PDB entry 8D3Q | electron microscopy, 3.90 A resolution | chains E and F of the 10 polymer chains in the assembly

Chain E (and F):
Protein: CRISPR-associated endonuclease Cas2
From: Alkalihalobacillus halodurans C-125
Notes: EC 3.1.-.-; chain F of this document is another copy of the same molecule, construct and numbering; everything in this record applies to it too
Reference sequence: Q9KFX8 (CAS2_ALKHC); residues 1-96 here = UniProt positions 1-96
Amino-acid sequence (98 residues; each row starts with the number of its first residue; numbers below 1 keep their minus sign (Gly-1 is residue -1)):
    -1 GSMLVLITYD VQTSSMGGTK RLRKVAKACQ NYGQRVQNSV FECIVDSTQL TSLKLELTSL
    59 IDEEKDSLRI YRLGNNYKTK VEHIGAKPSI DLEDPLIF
Differences from the reference sequence: expression tag (-1 to 0)
Swiss-Prot annotation at these positions:
  - binding site (Mg(2+)): Asp8
  - mutagenesis: Asp8 (D8N: Loss of dsDNase activity)
What the authors report for this chain:
  - mutagenesis - T46A/T49A/L53A/T56A/S57A: unchanged catalytic activity

Chain E / chain F interface:
Contacting residue pairs (57):
  Leu4(E) with Tyr69(F), hydrophobic
  Thr6(E) with Gln35(F), hydrogen bond
  Asp8(E) with Gln35(F); Asn36(F), hydrogen bond (side chain-backbone)
  Gln35(E) with Thr6(F), hydrogen bond; Asp8(F); Ser65(F), hydrogen bond; Arg67(F)
  Asn36(E) with Asp8(F)
  Lys52(E) with Glu80(F), salt bridge
  Glu61(E) with Ile82(F); Gly83(F)
  Glu62(E) with Ala84(F)
  Lys63(E) with Ala84(F)
  Asp64(E) with Gly83(F); Ala84(F), hydrogen bond (backbone-backbone)
  Ser65(E) with Gln35(F), hydrogen bond; His81(F); Gly83(F); Lys85(F)
  Leu66(E) with His81(F); Ile82(F), hydrogen bond (backbone-backbone); Gly83(F)
  Arg67(E) with Val34(F); Gln35(F); Glu80(F); His81(F), hydrogen bond; Lys85(F); Ser87(F)
  Ile68(E) with Val79(F); Glu80(F), hydrogen bond (backbone-backbone); Ile82(F), hydrophobic
  Tyr69(E) with Glu40(F), hydrogen bond; Leu71(F), hydrophobic; Lys78(F); Val79(F), hydrophobic
  Arg70(E) with Thr77(F), hydrogen bond (side chain-backbone); Lys78(F); Glu80(F), salt bridge
  Leu71(E) with Leu71(F), hydrophobic
  Lys78(E) with Ile68(F); Arg70(F)
  Val79(E) with Ile68(F); Tyr69(F), hydrophobic
  Glu80(E) with Arg67(F); Ile68(F), hydrogen bond (backbone-backbone)
  His81(E) with Ser65(F); Leu66(F); Arg67(F), hydrogen bond
  Ile82(E) with Ile59(F), hydrophobic; Leu66(F), hydrogen bond (backbone-backbone)
  Gly83(E) with Asp64(F); Ser65(F)
  Ala84(E) with Glu62(F); Asp64(F), hydrogen bond (backbone-backbone)
  Lys85(E) with Ser65(F); Arg67(F)
Also at the interface, not in a pair above, chain E (29 interface residues in all): Tyr7, Val34, Thr56, Thr77
Also at the interface, not in a pair above, chain F (31 interface residues in all): Leu4, Tyr7, Thr56, Glu61, Lys63

Summary:
The interface between chain E and chain F involves 29 residues on one side and 31 on the other; the contacts
include 15 hydrogen bonds and 2 salt bridges. Polar pairs include Lys52(E)-Glu80(F), Arg70(E)-Glu80(F) and
Thr6(E)-Gln35(F). The paper reports that T46A/T49A/L53A/T56A/S57A of chain E leave catalytic activity
unchanged.
Both chains are CRISPR-associated endonuclease Cas2 (Alkalihalobacillus halodurans C-125). Entry 8D3Q (Type
I-C Cas4-Cas1-Cas2 complex bound to a PAM/NoPAM prespacer) was determined by electron microscopy, deposited
together with 8D3L, 8D3M and 8D3P.
